PDB entry 1EA4 | X-ray diffraction, 2.95 A resolution | chains G and X of the 16 polymer chains in the assembly

Chain G:
Protein: Transcriptional repressor copg
Source organism: Streptococcus agalactiae
Notes: fragment: dna-binding protein
Reference sequence: P13920 (REPA_STRPN); residue numbers follow UniProt; this construct covers 1-45
Amino-acid sequence (45 residues; row label = number of the first residue in the row):
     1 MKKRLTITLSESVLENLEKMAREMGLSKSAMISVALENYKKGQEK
Unresolved in the structure: 43-45
Curated features (UniProtKB/Swiss-Prot):
  - DNA-binding region: Asn16 to Leu36 (H-T-H motif)
  - mutagenesis: Ala30 (A30E: 5-fold increase in plasmid copy number)

Chain X:
Molecule: 22-nt DNA strand
Notes: fragment: 22bp ssdna - second strand
Sequence (22 nucleotides; each row starts with the number of its first residue):
   201 AGATTGCATTGAGTGCACGGTT

Interface between chain G and chain X:
Residue-residue contacts - 8 pairs, chain G then chain X:
  Arg4(G) - DA217(X)  base contact
  Leu5(G) - DG215(X)  phosphate contact
  Thr6(G) - DT214(X)  sugar contact
  Thr6(G) - DG215(X)  hydrogen bond to the phosphate
  Thr6(G) - DC216(X)  hydrogen bond to the base
  Ile7(G) - DT214(X)  base contact
  Thr8(G) - DG213(X)  hydrogen bond to the phosphate
  Thr8(G) - DT214(X)  base contact
Other interface residues (no listed pair), chain G (6 interface residues in all): Lys3
Other interface residues (no listed pair), chain X (6 interface residues in all): DA212

Summary:
Chain G and chain X each contribute 6 residues to their interface, with 3 hydrogen bonds. Polar contacts
include Thr6(G)-DC216(X), Thr6(G)-DG215(X) and Thr8(G)-DG213(X). Curated annotation (UniProt) lists one
mutagenesis site on chain G.
Chain G is Transcriptional repressor copg (Streptococcus agalactiae) and chain X is a 22-nt DNA strand; the
structure, TRANSCRIPTIONAL REPRESSOR COPG/22bp dsDNA COMPLEX, was determined by X-ray diffraction.
